PDB entry 9DWG | electron microscopy, 3.30 A resolution | chains F and I of the 12 polymer chains in the assembly

# Chain F
Name: Histone H4
From: Homo sapiens
UniProt: P62805 (H4_HUMAN); residues 1-102 here correspond to UniProt positions 2-103 (UniProt number = residue number + 1)
Chain sequence (102 residues; numbered 1 to 102; the number before each row is that of its first residue):
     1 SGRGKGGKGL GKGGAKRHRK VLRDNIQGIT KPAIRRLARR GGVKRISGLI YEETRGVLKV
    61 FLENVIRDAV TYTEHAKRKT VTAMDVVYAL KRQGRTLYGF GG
Unresolved in the structure: 1-18, 102
UniProt features mapped onto this chain:
  - DNA-binding region: Lys16 to Lys20
  - modified residue: Ser1 (N-acetylserine), Arg3 (Asymmetric dimethylarginine), Lys5 (N6-(2-hydroxyisobutyryl)lysine), Lys8 (N6-(2-hydroxyisobutyryl)lysine), Lys12 (N6-(2-hydroxyisobutyryl)lysine), Lys16 (N6-(2-hydroxyisobutyryl)lysine), Lys20 (N6,N6,N6-trimethyllysine), Lys31 (N6-(2-hydroxyisobutyryl)lysine), Lys44 (N6-(2-hydroxyisobutyryl)lysine), Ser47 (Phosphoserine), Tyr51 (Phosphotyrosine), Lys59 (N6-(2-hydroxyisobutyryl)lysine), Lys77 (N6-(2-hydroxyisobutyryl)lysine), Lys79 (N6-(2-hydroxyisobutyryl)lysine), Thr80 (Phosphothreonine), Tyr88 (Phosphotyrosine), Lys91 (N6-(2-hydroxyisobutyryl)lysine)
  - cross-link (Glycyl lysine isopeptide (Lys-Gly)): Lys12 (interchain with G-Cter in SUMO2), Lys20 (interchain with G-Cter in SUMO2), Lys31 (interchain with G-Cter in SUMO2), Lys59 (interchain with G-Cter in SUMO2), Lys79 (interchain with G-Cter in SUMO2), Lys91 (interchain with G-Cter in SUMO2)

# Chain I
Molecule: 601 I strand (damaged strand 1)
Sequence (117 nucleotides; each row starts with the number of its first residue):
     1 ATCGAGAATC CCGGTGCCGA GGCCGCTCAA TTGGTCGTAG ACAGCTCTAG CACCGCTTAA
    61 ACGCACGTAC GCGCTGTCCC CCGCGTTTTA ACCGCCAAGG GGATTACTCC CTAGTCT

# Interface between chain F and chain I
Pairs across the interface (11; chain F residue first):
  Arg35(F) - DC82(I)  salt bridge to the phosphate
  Arg45(F) - DC81(I)  sugar contact
  Arg45(F) - DC82(I)  phosphate contact
  Ile46(F) - DC81(I)  sugar contact
  Ile46(F) - DC82(I)  hydrogen bond to the phosphate
  Ser47(F) - DC81(I)  phosphate contact
  Gly48(F) - DC81(I)  hydrogen bond to the phosphate
  Arg78(F) - DG102(I)  phosphate contact
  Lys79(F) - DG101(I)  phosphate contact
  Lys79(F) - DG102(I)  hydrogen bond to the phosphate
  Thr80(F) - DG102(I)  hydrogen bond to the phosphate
Interface residues without a listed pair, chain F (10 interface residues in all): Arg39, Lys77
Interface residues without a listed pair, chain I (5 interface residues in all): DG83

# In short
Chain F and chain I form an interface of 10 and 5 residues respectively; the contacts include 4 hydrogen bonds
and 1 salt bridge. Among the polar pairs are Ile46(F)-DC82(I), Gly48(F)-DC81(I) and Lys79(F)-DG102(I). Curated
annotation (UniProt) lists a DNA-binding region on chain F.
Here chain F is Histone H4 (Homo sapiens) and chain I is 601 I strand (damaged strand 1). Entry 9DWG (DNA
Polymerase Beta bound to a nucleosome containing a 1-nt gap at SHL-4.5 (State 1, composite)) was determined by
electron microscopy.
